2D0E - chain A; structure by X-ray diffraction, 2.15 A resolution.

== Chain A ==
Name: putative cytochrome P450
Organism: Streptomyces coelicolor
Notes: EC 1.14.-.-
UniProtKB: Q9FCA6 (Q9FCA6_STRCO); numbering as in UniProt (aligned over 1-404)
Chain sequence (407 residues; numbered 1 to 407; the number before each row is that of its first residue):
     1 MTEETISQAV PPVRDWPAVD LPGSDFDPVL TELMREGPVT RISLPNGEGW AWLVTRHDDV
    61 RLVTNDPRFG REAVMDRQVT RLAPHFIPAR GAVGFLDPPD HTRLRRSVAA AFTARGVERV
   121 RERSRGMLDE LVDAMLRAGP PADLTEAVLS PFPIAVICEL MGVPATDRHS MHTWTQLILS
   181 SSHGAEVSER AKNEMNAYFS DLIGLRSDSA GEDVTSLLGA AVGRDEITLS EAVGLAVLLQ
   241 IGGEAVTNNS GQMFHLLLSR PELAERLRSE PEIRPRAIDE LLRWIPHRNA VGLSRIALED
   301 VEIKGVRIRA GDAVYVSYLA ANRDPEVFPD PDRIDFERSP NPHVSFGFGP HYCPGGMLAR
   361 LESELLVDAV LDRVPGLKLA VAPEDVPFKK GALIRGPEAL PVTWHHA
Not modelled in the structure: 1-3
Construct notes: expression tag (405-407)
Bound ions: heme Fe near C353 (its only coordinating residue here)
Small-molecule neighbours:
  - heme (HEM): R71, V93, G94, H101, R105, F112, I157, L235, L238, L239, G242, G243, A245, V246, N249, L282, H287, R295, Y318, S345, F346, G347, F348, H351, Y352, C353, P354, G355, L358, A359
  - 2-hydroxynaphthoquinone (NQ), molecule 1: I87, P88, L179, L238, I241, R288, L293, L393, I394
  - 2-hydroxynaphthoquinone (NQ), molecule 2: L238, A245, H287, R288, G292, I394
Swiss-Prot annotation at these positions:
  - binding site (flaviolin): R288, L293
  - binding site (heme): C353
  - site: I87 (Involved in determining product regiospecificity)
  - mutagenesis: I87 (I87K: Catalyzes the formation of two isomers of biflaviolin instead of three. Reduced affinity for flaviolin)

== Summary ==
Chain A binds heme and 2-hydroxynaphthoquinone. Curated annotation (UniProt) lists flaviolin-binding residues
R288 and L293, heme-binding residue C353 and one mutagenesis site.
Chain A is putative cytochrome P450 (Streptomyces coelicolor); the structure, Substrate assited in Oxygen
Activation in Cytochrome P450 158A2, was determined by X-ray diffraction, deposited together with 2D09.
